Entry 1INJ (X-ray diffraction, 1.55 A resolution); this record covers chain A.

# Chain A
Molecule: 4-diphosphocytidyl-2-C-methylerythritol synthetase
Organism: Escherichia coli
Notes: EC 2.7.7.-
UniProtKB: Q46893 (ISPD_ECOLI); numbering as in UniProt (aligned over 1-236)
Sequence (236 residues; numbered 1 to 236; the number before each row is that of its first residue):
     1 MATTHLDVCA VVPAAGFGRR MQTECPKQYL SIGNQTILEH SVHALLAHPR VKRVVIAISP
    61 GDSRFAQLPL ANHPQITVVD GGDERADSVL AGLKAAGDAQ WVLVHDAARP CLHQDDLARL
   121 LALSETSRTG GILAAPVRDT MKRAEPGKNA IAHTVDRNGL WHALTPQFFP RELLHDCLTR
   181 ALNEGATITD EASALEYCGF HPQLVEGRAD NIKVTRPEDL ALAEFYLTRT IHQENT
Unresolved in the structure: 1-4, 16-26, 229-236
Ion coordination: Ca2+: L46, E172

# Summary
L46 and E172 form the Ca2+ site.
Chain A is 4-diphosphocytidyl-2-C-methylerythritol synthetase (Escherichia coli); the structure, Crystal
structure of the apo form of 4-diphosphocytidyl-2-C-methylerythritol (cdp-me) synthetase (ygbp) involved in
mevalonate independent isoprenoid ..., was determined by X-ray diffraction together with 1INI and 1I52 from
the same study.
